PDB entry 4N47 | X-ray diffraction, 2.82 A resolution | chains A and D of the 3 polymer chains in the assembly

Chain A:
Molecule: Argonaute
From: Thermus thermophilus
Reference sequence: Q746M7 (Q746M7_THET2); numbering as in UniProt (aligned over 1-685)
Sequence (685 residues; each row starts with the number of its first residue):
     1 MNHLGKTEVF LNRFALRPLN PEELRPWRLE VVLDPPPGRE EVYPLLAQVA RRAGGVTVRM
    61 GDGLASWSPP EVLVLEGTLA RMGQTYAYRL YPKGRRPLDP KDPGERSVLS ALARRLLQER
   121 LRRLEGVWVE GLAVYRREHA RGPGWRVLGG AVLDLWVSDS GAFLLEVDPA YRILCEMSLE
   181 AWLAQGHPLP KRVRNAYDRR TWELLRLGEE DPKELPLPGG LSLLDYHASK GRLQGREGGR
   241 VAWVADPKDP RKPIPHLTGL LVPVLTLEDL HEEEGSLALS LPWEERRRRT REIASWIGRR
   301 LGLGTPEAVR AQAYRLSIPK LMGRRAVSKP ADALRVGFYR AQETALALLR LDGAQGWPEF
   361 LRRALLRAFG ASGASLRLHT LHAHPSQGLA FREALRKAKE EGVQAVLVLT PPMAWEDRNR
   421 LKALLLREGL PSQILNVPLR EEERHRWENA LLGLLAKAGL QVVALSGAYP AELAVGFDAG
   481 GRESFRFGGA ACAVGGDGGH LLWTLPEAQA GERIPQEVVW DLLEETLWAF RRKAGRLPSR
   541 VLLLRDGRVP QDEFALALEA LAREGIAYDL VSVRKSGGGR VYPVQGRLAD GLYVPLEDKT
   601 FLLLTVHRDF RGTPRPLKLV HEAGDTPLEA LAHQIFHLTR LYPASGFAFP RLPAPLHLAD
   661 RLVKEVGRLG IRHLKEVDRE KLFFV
Unresolved in the structure: 1-4, 270-278, 496-498, 509-511
Ion coordination: Mg2+: Val685 (shared with 2 residues of chain C)
UniProt features mapped onto this chain:
  - active site: Asp478, Glu512, Asp546, Asp660
  - binding site (Mn(2+)): Asp478, Asp546, Asp660, Val685
  - mutagenesis: Arg172 (R172A: Reduced cleavage of target RNA; further decreased when associated with A-548), Tyr197 (Y197A: No change in cleavage of target RNA; when associated with 226-AHASKGA-232), Tyr226 to Arg232 (No change in cleavage of target RNA), Arg232 (R232A: No change in cleavage of target RNA), Arg418 to Lys422 (No cleavage of target RNA), Lys422 (K422A: No cleavage of target RNA), Lys457 (K457A: No cleavage of target RNA; when associated with 418-ANRLA-422), Asp478 (D478A: No cleavage of target RNA. No cleavage of tDNA, no DNA associates with TtAgo in E.coli; when associated with A-546 ...), Glu512 (E512A: No cleavage of tDNA), Asp546 (D546A: No cleavage of target RNA. No cleavage of tDNA, no DNA associates with TtAgo in E.coli; when associated with A-478 ...), Arg548 (R548A: Poor cleavage of target RNA), Asp660 (D660A: Poor cleavage of target RNA. No cleavage of tDNA)
Reported in the primary citation:
  - binding site for the 21-nt DNA strand: His445, Arg446
  - catalytic residues: Glu512
  - conformationally variable residues (loop rearrangement): Glu512

Chain D:
Molecule: 12-nt DNA strand
Sequence (12 nucleotides; row label = number of the first residue in the row):
     1 CCTACTACCT CG

How chain A and chain D interact:
Contacting residue pairs (24; chain A residue first):
  Leu267(A) with DA7(D), sugar contact
  Glu268(A) with DT6(D), sugar contact; DA7(D), phosphate contact
  Ser328(A) with DG12(D), phosphate contact
  Lys329(A) with DG12(D), salt bridge to the phosphate
  His445(A) with DC11(D), stacking on the base
  Arg548(A) with DC2(D), phosphate contact
  Arg574(A) with DC2(D), phosphate contact
  Lys575(A) with DC2(D), hydrogen bond to the phosphate; DT3(D), salt bridge to the phosphate
  Ser576(A) with DC1(D), sugar contact; DC2(D), hydrogen bond to the phosphate
  Gly577(A) with DC1(D), phosphate contact
  Asp590(A) with DG12(D), hydrogen bond to the base
  Val606(A) with DG12(D), base contact
  His607(A) with DG12(D), hydrogen bond to the base
  Arg608(A) with DG12(D), hydrogen bond to the sugar
  Phe610(A) with DT10(D), sugar contact
  Arg611(A) with DG12(D), base contact
  Arg640(A) with DG12(D), base contact
  Phe647(A) with DC11(D), base contact; DG12(D), base contact
  Ala648(A) with DG12(D), base contact
  Phe649(A) with DG12(D), base contact
Interface residues without a listed pair, chain A (22 interface residues in all): Asp546, Asp660
Interface residues without a listed pair, chain D (9 interface residues in all): DC9

In short:
22 residues of chain A and 9 residues of chain D are in contact; the contacts include 5 hydrogen bonds, 2 salt
bridges and 1 aromatic stacking contact. Polar contacts include Asp590(A)-DG12(D), His607(A)-DG12(D) and
Arg608(A)-DG12(D). The paper reports the catalytic residue Glu512(A); a binding site for the 21-nt DNA strand
at His445(A) and Arg446(A).
Chain A is Argonaute (Thermus thermophilus) and chain D is a 12-nt DNA strand; the structure, Structure of
Thermus thermophilus Argonaute bound to guide DNA and 12-mer target DNA, was determined by X-ray diffraction,
deposited together with 4KPY, 4N41, 4N76, 4NCA and 4NCB.
